4P3Y - chains A and B; structure by X-ray diffraction, 2.15 A resolution.

Chain A:
Molecule: Elongation factor Tu 1
Source organism: Escherichia coli BL21(DE3)
UniProt: P0CE47 (EFTU1_ECOLI); residues 1-394 here = UniProt positions 1-394
Amino-acid sequence (394 residues; numbered 1 to 394; the number before each row is that of its first residue):
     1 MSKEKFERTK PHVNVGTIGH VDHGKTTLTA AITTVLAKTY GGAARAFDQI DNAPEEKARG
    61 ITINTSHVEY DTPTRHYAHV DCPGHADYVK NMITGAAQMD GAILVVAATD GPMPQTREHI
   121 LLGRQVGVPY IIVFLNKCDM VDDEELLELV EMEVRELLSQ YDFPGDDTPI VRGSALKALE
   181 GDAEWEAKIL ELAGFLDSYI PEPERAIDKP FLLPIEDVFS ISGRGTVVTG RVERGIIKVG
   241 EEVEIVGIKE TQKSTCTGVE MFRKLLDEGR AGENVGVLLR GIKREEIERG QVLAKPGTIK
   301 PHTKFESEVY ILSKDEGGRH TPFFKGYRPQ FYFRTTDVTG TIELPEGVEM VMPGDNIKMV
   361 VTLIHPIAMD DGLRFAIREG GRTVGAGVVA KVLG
Disordered / not traced: 1-8
UniProt features mapped onto this chain:
  - region: Gly19 to Thr26 (G1), Gly60 to Asn64 (G2), Asp81 to Gly84 (G3), Asn136 to Asp139 (G4), Ser174 to Leu176 (G5)
  - binding site (GDP): Asp22, Gly24, Lys25, Thr26, Thr27, Asn136, Asp139, Ser174, Ala175, Leu176
  - binding site (GTP): Asp22, Gly24, Lys25, Thr26, Thr27, Asn136, Asp139, Ser174, Ala175, Leu176
  - binding site (Mg(2+)): Thr26
  - modified residue: Ser2 (N-acetylserine), Lys57 (N6,N6-dimethyllysine), Lys314 (N6-acetyllysine), Thr383 (Phosphothreonine)
  - mutagenesis: His20 (H20A: No change in binding GDP and 3-fold reduction in binding EF-Ts), Val21 (V21G: Lowers GTPase activity 5 to 10-fold), Thr62 (T62E: The mutant remains preferentially in the open inactive conformation), Pro83 (P83T: Loss of GTPase activity and creation of an autophosphorylation site), Gln115 (Q115A: Weaker binding for GDP and for EF-Ts), Gln125 (Q125K: Kirromycin resistant), Lys137 (K137R/Q/E/I: Reduces affinity for GDP), Asp139 (D139N: Reduces affinity for GDP; increases affinity for XDP), Gly223 (G223D: Inhibits codon-induced conformational changes leading to GTPase activation on the ribosome), Arg231 (R231C: Pulvomycin resistant), Gly317 (G317D: Kirromycin resistant), Arg334 (R334C: Pulvomycin resistant), 4 further mutagenesis entries in UniProt

Chain B:
Molecule: Thiol:disulfide interchange protein
Source organism: Acinetobacter baumannii AYE
UniProt: B0V5X3 (B0V5X3_ACIBY); residues 5-183 here correspond to UniProt positions 27-205 (UniProt number = residue number + 22)
Amino-acid sequence (182 residues; row label = number of the first residue in the row):
     2 SNAAGKDYTV IANPGKVEVP GKIEVREFFW YGCPHCFKLE PHMQTWLKQI PSDVRFVRTP
    62 AAMNKVWEQG ARTYYTSEAL GVRKRTHLPL FHAIQVNGQQ IFDQASAAKF FTRYGVPEQK
   122 FNSTYNSFAV TAKVAESNKL AQQYQLTGVP AVVVNGKYVV QGEDGKVTQV LNYLIEKERK
   182 AK
Disordered / not traced: 183
Differences from the reference sequence: expression tag (2-4)
What the authors report for this chain:
  - catalytic residues: Val150 to Pro151

How chain A and chain B interact:
Contacting residue pairs (34):
  Phe47(A) - Leu89(B)
  Phe47(A) - Pro90(B)  hydrophobic
  Phe47(A) - His93(B)
  Gln49(A) - Leu89(B)
  Gln49(A) - Pro90(B)
  Ile50(A) - Lys85(B)
  Ile50(A) - Leu89(B)
  Asp51(A) - Gln45(B)  hydrogen bond
  Asp51(A) - Arg59(B)  salt bridge
  Asp51(A) - Arg84(B)  salt bridge
  Asp51(A) - Lys85(B)  hydrogen bond (backbone-side chain)
  Asp51(A) - His88(B)
  Asp51(A) - Leu89(B)
  Asn52(A) - Gln45(B)  hydrogen bond (backbone-side chain)
  Asn52(A) - Leu48(B)
  Asn52(A) - Lys49(B)
  Asn52(A) - Lys85(B)
  Ala53(A) - Leu48(B)  hydrophobic
  Ala53(A) - Phe57(B)  hydrophobic
  Ala53(A) - Arg59(B)
  Ala53(A) - Arg84(B)  hydrogen bond (backbone-side chain)
  Ala53(A) - Lys85(B)  hydrogen bond (backbone-side chain)
  Pro54(A) - Ile51(B)
  Pro54(A) - Arg84(B)  hydrogen bond (backbone-side chain)
  Glu55(A) - Gly82(B)
  Glu55(A) - Val83(B)
  Glu55(A) - Arg84(B)  hydrogen bond (side chain-backbone)
  Glu55(A) - Lys85(B)
  Ala58(A) - Glu79(B)
  Ala58(A) - Ala80(B)
  Ala96(A) - Gly116(B)
  Arg231(A) - Glu119(B)  salt bridge
  Tyr332(A) - Gln120(B)
  Arg334(A) - Gln120(B)  hydrogen bond (backbone-side chain)
Other interface residues (no listed pair), chain A (16 interface residues in all): Glu56, Arg59, Thr335
Other interface residues (no listed pair), chain B (23 interface residues in all): Arg56, Ser78, Arg86, Tyr115
Interface features reported in the paper:
  - residue pairs: Phe47(A)-His93(B) (hydrophobic contact)
  - interface residues, chain A: Phe47(A), Gln49(A), Asp51(A), Ala53(A), Pro54(A)
  - interface residues, chain B: Gln45(B), Leu48(B), Ile51(B), Arg56(B), Arg59(B), Arg84(B), Lys85(B), His88(B), Leu89(B), Pro90(B)

In short:
Chain A and chain B form an interface of 16 and 23 residues respectively; the contacts include 8 hydrogen
bonds and 3 salt bridges. Among the polar pairs are Asp51(A)-Arg59(B), Asp51(A)-Arg84(B) and
Arg231(A)-Glu119(B). The authors report a hydrophobic contact between Phe47(A) and His93(B). From the paper:
the catalytic residue Val150(B); interface residues Phe47(A), Gln49(A) and Gln45(B) among others.
Chain A is Elongation factor Tu 1 (Escherichia coli BL21(DE3)) and chain B is Thiol:disulfide interchange
protein (Acinetobacter baumannii AYE); the structure, Crystal structure of Acinetobacter baumannii DsbA in
complex with EF-Tu, was determined by X-ray diffraction.
